Entry 9IO5 (electron microscopy, 3.20 A resolution); this record covers chains C and F of the 26 polymer chains in the assembly.

Chain C:
Protein: G1-ATPase subunit beta
Organism: Mycoplasma mobile 163K
Notes: EC 3.6.3.14
Reference sequence: Q6KIC3 (Q6KIC3_MYCM1); residues 1-784 here = UniProt positions 1-784
Chain sequence (784 residues; each row starts with the number of its first residue):
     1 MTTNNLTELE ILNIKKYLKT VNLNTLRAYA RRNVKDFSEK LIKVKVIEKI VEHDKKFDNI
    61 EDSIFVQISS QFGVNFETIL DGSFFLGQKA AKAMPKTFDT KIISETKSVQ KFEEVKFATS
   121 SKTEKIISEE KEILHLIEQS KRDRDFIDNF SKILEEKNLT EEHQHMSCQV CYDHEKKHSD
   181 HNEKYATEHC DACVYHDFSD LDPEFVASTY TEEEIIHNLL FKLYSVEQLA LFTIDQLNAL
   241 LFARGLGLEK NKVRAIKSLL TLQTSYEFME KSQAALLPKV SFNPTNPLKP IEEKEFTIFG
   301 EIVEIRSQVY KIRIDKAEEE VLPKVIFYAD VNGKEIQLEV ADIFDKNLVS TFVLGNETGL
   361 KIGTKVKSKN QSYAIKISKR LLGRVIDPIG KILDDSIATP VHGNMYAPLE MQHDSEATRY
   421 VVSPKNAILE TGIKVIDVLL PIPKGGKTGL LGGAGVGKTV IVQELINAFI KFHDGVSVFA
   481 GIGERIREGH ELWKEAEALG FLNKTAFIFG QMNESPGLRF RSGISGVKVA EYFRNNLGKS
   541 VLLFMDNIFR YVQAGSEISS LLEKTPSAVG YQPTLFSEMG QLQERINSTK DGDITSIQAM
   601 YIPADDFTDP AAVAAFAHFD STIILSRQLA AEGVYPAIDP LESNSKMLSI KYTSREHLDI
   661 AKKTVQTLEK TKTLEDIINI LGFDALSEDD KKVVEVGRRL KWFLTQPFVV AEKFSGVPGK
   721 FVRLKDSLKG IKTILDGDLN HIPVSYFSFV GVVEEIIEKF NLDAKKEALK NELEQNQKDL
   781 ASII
Disordered / not traced: 1-216, 778-784
Small-molecule neighbours: ATP (adenosine-5'-triphosphate): Lys-646, Ser-649, Lys-651

Chain F:
Protein: G1-ATPase subunit alpha
Organism: Mycoplasma mobile 163K
Notes: EC 3.6.3.14
Reference sequence: Q6KIC4 (Q6KIC4_MYCM1); numbering as in UniProt (aligned over 1-528)
Chain sequence (528 residues; each row starts with the number of its first residue):
     1 MKNLKITAIK DNLIFVEGEH QFSFLEIIKF SDKVEGVVLK ANDRSAIVAI LNEDKDLNLT
    61 VGSLAEATGE LYKIPIYDNY LGSIINVLGE SLVKQYERTN VALDKKYVFT EAQPIFTRSA
   121 VNEPLVTGIT VVDGVLPVGR GQKELIIGDR GTGKTAIALN AMLAQENTDV INIFIAIGKK
   181 RDEIVEIYGT FKKHNILHKS IIVSAASDDA VAARYLAPYA GMAIAEFFQQ IGKDVLVVMD
   241 DLTNHADAYR ELSLLAGIAP AREAYPGDIF YVHSSLLERG GKYGPEFGGG SITILPIAQT
   301 LAGDISGYIP TNLISITDGQ IYTSAKLFNE GTRPAIDVNL SVSRLGSAAQ SKFMAFASSG
   361 LKKIYTEYKY LKRLSSFSSK ISNRDLETLQ KGKAFESLID QAEYEVIDYE TSAILFLLLK
   421 KGFLNFYTEK TEALKVIIGV IKVFLAKDVL GRKMRAILVE HGIDSIVWNL YLNHMILPLL
   481 KYHLLSELQY LATNREFIKK FKDIRNDGRI LLAYERKGYE RGIAYDYK
Metal / ion sites: Mg2+: Thr-155 (together with ATP)
Small-molecule neighbours: ATP (adenosine-5'-triphosphate): Asp-149, Arg-150, Gly-151, Thr-152, Gly-153, Lys-154, Thr-155, Ala-156, Gln-299, Phe-328, Arg-333, Pro-334, Gln-401, Ala-402, Glu-403

Interface between chain C and chain F:
Contacting residue pairs (60; chain C residue first):
  Val-303(C) with Asn-42(F); Asp-43(F), hydrogen bond (backbone-backbone)
  Glu-304(C) with Lys-40(F), salt bridge; Ala-41(F)
  Ile-305(C) with Phe-22(F); Ser-23(F); Phe-24(F); Lys-40(F); Ala-41(F), hydrogen bond (backbone-backbone)
  Gln-308(C) with Tyr-271(F), hydrogen bond
  Asn-356(C) with Glu-111(F), hydrogen bond
  Thr-358(C) with Leu-71(F); Tyr-107(F)
  Leu-360(C) with Ser-23(F)
  Lys-361(C) with Gln-21(F); Phe-22(F); Ser-23(F)
  Ile-362(C) with Gln-21(F); Phe-22(F), hydrogen bond (backbone-backbone); Asn-42(F); Asp-43(F)
  Leu-393(C) with Ile-115(F); Phe-116(F)
  Asp-394(C) with Phe-116(F)
  Asp-395(C) with Phe-116(F)
  Ser-396(C) with Phe-116(F)
  Ala-454(C) with Arg-344(F)
  Arg-485(C) with Ile-314(F), hydrogen bond (side chain-backbone); Ser-315(F); Ile-316(F), hydrogen bond (side chain-backbone); Thr-317(F), hydrogen bond (side chain-backbone); Asp-318(F); Arg-344(F)
  Ile-486(C) with Gln-113(F); Ile-115(F), hydrophobic; Arg-118(F); Glu-278(F)
  Arg-487(C) with Asp-318(F), salt bridge; Leu-345(F)
  Glu-488(C) with Arg-344(F), salt bridge
  His-490(C) with Ile-115(F); Arg-118(F)
  Trp-493(C) with Ile-115(F), hydrophobic
  Phe-509(C) with Ile-115(F), hydrophobic
  Met-512(C) with Ser-274(F), hydrogen bond (backbone-side chain); Glu-278(F); Ser-315(F); Ile-316(F), hydrophobic
  Asn-513(C) with Glu-278(F)
  Glu-514(C) with Tyr-271(F)
  Arg-519(C) with Tyr-271(F)
  Arg-550(C) with Phe-270(F); Ser-315(F), hydrogen bond
  Gln-553(C) with Phe-270(F)
  Glu-557(C) with Gly-267(F); Phe-270(F); Tyr-271(F)
  Ser-560(C) with Gly-267(F)
  Val-569(C) with Arg-262(F)
  Ala-604(C) with Thr-311(F)
Also at the interface, not in a pair above, chain C (40 interface residues in all): Arg-306, Arg-313, Glu-357, Lys-391, Ile-392, Ser-515, Leu-561, Tyr-601, Pro-603
Also at the interface, not in a pair above, chain F (41 interface residues in all): His-20, Leu-39, Ala-112, Pro-114, Ser-119, Ala-120, Lys-143, Asp-268, Ser-275, Phe-287, Ser-306, Asn-312

In short:
The interface between chain C and chain F involves 40 residues on one side and 41 on the other, with 10
hydrogen bonds and 3 salt bridges. Polar contacts include Glu-304(C)/Lys-40(F), Arg-487(C)/Asp-318(F) and
Glu-488(C)/Arg-344(F). Chain C binds ATP. Chain F binds ATP.
Here chain C is G1-ATPase subunit beta and chain F is G1-ATPase subunit alpha, both from Mycoplasma mobile
163K. Entry 9IO5 (Cryo-EM structure of G1-ATPase dimer from Mycoplasma mobile gliding machinery) was
determined by electron microscopy.
